PDB entry 8W6L | X-ray diffraction, 2.03 A resolution | chains A and B of the 3 polymer chains in the assembly

== Chain A ==
Protein: MHC class I antigen
Organism: Sus scrofa
UniProt: B1A9P1 (B1A9P1_PIG); residues 1-275 here correspond to UniProt positions 25-299 (UniProt number = residue number + 24)
Amino-acid sequence (275 residues; each row starts with the number of its first residue):
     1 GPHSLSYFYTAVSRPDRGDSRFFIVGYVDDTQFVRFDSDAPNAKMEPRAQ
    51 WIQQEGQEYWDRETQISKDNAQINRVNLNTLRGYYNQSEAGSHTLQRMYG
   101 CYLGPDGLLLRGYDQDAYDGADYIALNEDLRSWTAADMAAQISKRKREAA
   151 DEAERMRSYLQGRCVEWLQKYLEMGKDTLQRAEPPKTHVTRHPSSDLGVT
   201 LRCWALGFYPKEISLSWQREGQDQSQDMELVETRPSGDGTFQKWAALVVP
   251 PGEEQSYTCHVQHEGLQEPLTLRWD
Unresolved in the structure: 275
Disulfides: Cys101-Cys164, Cys203-Cys259

== Chain B ==
Protein: Beta-2-microglobulin
Organism: Sus scrofa
UniProt: Q07717 (B2MG_PIG); residues 1-98 here correspond to UniProt positions 21-118 (UniProt number = residue number + 20)
Amino-acid sequence (98 residues; row label = number of the first residue in the row):
     1 VARPPKVQVYSRHPAENGKPNYLNCYVSGFHPPQIEIDLLKNGEKMNAEQ
    51 SDLSFSKDWSFYLLVHTEFTPNAVDQYSCRVKHVTLDKPKIVKWDRDH
Unresolved in the structure: 1, 98
Disulfides: Cys25-Cys79

== Chain A / chain B interface ==
Pairs across the interface - 52 pairs, chain A then chain B:
  Phe8(A) with Phe55(B)
  Tyr9(A) with Phe55(B)
  Thr10(A) with Phe55(B); Phe61(B)
  Val12(A) with Pro33(B), hydrophobic
  Val25(A) with Asp52(B); Leu53(B); Ser54(B)
  Tyr27(A) with Ser54(B), hydrogen bond; Tyr62(B), hydrogen bond
  Gln32(A) with Asp52(B), hydrogen bond
  Arg35(A) with Asp52(B), salt bridge
  Arg48(A) with Asp52(B), salt bridge
  Thr94(A) with His31(B); Pro33(B)
  Gln96(A) with His31(B), hydrogen bond; Phe55(B); Trp59(B), hydrogen bond (side chain-backbone); Phe61(B)
  Arg97(A) with Phe55(B)
  Met98(A) with Lys57(B); Trp59(B), hydrophobic
  Gln115(A) with Trp59(B)
  Asp116(A) with Trp59(B)
  Ala117(A) with Trp59(B), hydrophobic
  Asp119(A) with His31(B)
  Gly120(A) with Arg3(B), hydrogen bond (backbone-side chain); His31(B)
  Asp122(A) with Trp59(B), hydrogen bond
  Arg202(A) with Asp97(B), salt bridge
  Trp204(A) with Asp97(B)
  Leu206(A) with Pro14(B), hydrophobic
  Val231(A) with Gln8(B)
  Glu232(A) with Lys6(B), salt bridge; Gln8(B), hydrogen bond (backbone-side chain); Tyr26(B); Ser28(B)
  Arg234(A) with Gln8(B), hydrogen bond; Tyr10(B); Asp97(B)
  Pro235(A) with Tyr10(B), hydrogen bond (backbone-side chain); Asn24(B); Tyr26(B)
  Ser236(A) with Arg12(B), hydrogen bond (backbone-side chain); Asn24(B), hydrogen bond (backbone-side chain)
  Gly237(A) with Arg12(B), hydrogen bond (backbone-side chain); Leu64(B)
  Asp238(A) with Arg12(B)
  Gln242(A) with Tyr10(B); Ser11(B), hydrogen bond (side chain-backbone); Arg12(B), hydrogen bond (side chain-backbone)
  Trp244(A) with Asp97(B)
Interface residues without a listed pair, chain A (35 interface residues in all): Phe23, His188, Lys211, Thr233
Interface residues without a listed pair, chain B (25 interface residues in all): His13, Ser56, Arg96

== In short ==
Chain A and chain B form an interface of 35 and 25 residues respectively, with 15 hydrogen bonds and 4 salt
bridges. Polar contacts include Arg35(A)-Asp52(B), Arg48(A)-Asp52(B) and Arg202(A)-Asp97(B).
Here chain A is MHC class I antigen and chain B is Beta-2-microglobulin, both from Sus scrofa. Entry 8W6L
(Crystal structure of the SLA-2*1001 allele and ASFV antigenic peptide at 2.2A resolution) was determined by
X-ray diffraction.
